PDB entry 6RAW | electron microscopy, 3.70 A resolution | chains 5 and F of the 13 polymer chains in the assembly

[Chain 5]
Protein: DNA replication licensing factor Mcm5
Source organism: Drosophila melanogaster
Notes: EC 3.6.4.12
UniProt: Q9VGW6 (MCM5_DROME); residue numbers follow UniProt; this construct covers 1-733
Chain sequence (733 residues; each row starts with the number of its first residue):
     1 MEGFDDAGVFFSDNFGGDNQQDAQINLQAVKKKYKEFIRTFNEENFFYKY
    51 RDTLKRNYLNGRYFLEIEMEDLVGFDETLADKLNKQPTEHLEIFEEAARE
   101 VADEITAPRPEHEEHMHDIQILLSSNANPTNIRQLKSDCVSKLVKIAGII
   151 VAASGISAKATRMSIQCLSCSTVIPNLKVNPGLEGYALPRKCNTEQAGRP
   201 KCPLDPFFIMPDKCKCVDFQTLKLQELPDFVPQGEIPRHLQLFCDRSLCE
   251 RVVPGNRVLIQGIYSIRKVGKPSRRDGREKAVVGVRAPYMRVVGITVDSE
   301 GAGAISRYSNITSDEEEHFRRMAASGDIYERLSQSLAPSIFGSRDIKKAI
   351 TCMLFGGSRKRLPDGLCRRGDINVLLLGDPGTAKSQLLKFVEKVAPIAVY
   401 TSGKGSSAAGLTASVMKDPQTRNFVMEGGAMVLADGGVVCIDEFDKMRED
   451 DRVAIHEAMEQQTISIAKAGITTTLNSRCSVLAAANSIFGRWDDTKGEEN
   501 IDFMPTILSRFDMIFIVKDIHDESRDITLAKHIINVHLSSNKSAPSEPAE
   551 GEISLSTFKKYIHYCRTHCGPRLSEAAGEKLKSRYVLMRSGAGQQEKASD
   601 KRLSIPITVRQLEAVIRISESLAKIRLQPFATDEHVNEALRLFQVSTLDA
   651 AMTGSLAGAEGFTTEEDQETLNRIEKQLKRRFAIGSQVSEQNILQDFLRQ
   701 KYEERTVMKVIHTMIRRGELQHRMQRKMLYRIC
Disordered / not traced: 1-24, 165-185, 194-199, 269-283, 395, 406-409, 429, 603-606, 653-733
Disulfides: Cys192-Cys202
Residues lining bound ligands:
  - ATP (adenosine-5'-triphosphate), molecule 1: Ser339, Ile340, Phe341, Pro380, Gly381, Thr382, Ala383, Lys384, Ser385, Gln386, Asn486, Leu529, Ile533, His537
  - ATP, molecule 2: Leu366, His456, Glu460, Gln461, Arg510, Val609, Arg610
What the authors report for this chain:
  - catalytic residues: Arg510 (citing earlier work)
  - mutagenesis - R510A: decreased catalytic activity

[Chain F]
Molecule: 26-nt DNA strand
Sequence (26 nucleotides; each row starts with the number of its first residue; numbers below 1 keep their minus sign (DA-11 is residue -11)):
   -11 ATCGATCGATCGATTTTTTTTTTTTT

[Chain 5 / chain F interface]
Contacting residue pairs (12):
  Arg190(5) - DG0(F)  phosphate contact
  Leu204(5) - DG0(F)  phosphate contact
  Thr412(5) - DT10(F)  phosphate contact
  Ala413(5) - DT10(F)  sugar contact
  Val415(5) - DT9(F)  sugar contact
  Arg422(5) - DT5(F)  hydrogen bond to the base
  Arg422(5) - DT6(F)  hydrogen bond to the base
  Phe424(5) - DT8(F)  phosphate contact
  Phe424(5) - DT9(F)  sugar contact
  Lys468(5) - DT9(F)  hydrogen bond to the phosphate
  Lys468(5) - DT10(F)  salt bridge to the phosphate
  Ala469(5) - DT9(F)  phosphate contact
Also at the interface, not in a pair above, chain 5 (10 interface residues in all): Lys417
Also at the interface, not in a pair above, chain F (9 interface residues in all): DC-1, DT7, DT11

[Summary]
10 residues of chain 5 and 9 residues of chain F are in contact; the contacts include 3 hydrogen bonds and 1
salt bridge. Polar pairs include Arg422(5)-DT5(F), Arg422(5)-DT6(F) and Lys468(5)-DT9(F). Bound to chain 5:
ATP. From the paper: the catalytic residue Arg510(5); R510A of chain 5 reduces catalytic activity.
Chain 5 is DNA replication licensing factor Mcm5 (Drosophila melanogaster) and chain F is a 26-nt DNA strand;
the structure, D. melanogaster CMG-DNA, State 1A, was determined by electron microscopy, deposited together
with 6RAZ, 6RAX and 6RAY.
